PDB entry 8TNL | electron microscopy, 3.62 A resolution | chains C and K of the 9 polymer chains in the assembly

Chain C (and K):
Name: Hemagglutinin
From: Influenza A virus (A/Shanghai/02/2013(H7N9))
Notes: chain K of this document is another copy of the same molecule, construct and numbering; everything in this record applies to it too
UniProtKB: A0A067Y6L0 (A0A067Y6L0_9INFA); residues -17 to 497 here correspond to UniProt positions 1-515 (UniProt number = residue number + 18)
Sequence (566 residues; numbered -17 to 543 plus 11 insertion-coded residues; 6 numbers in that range are skipped by the numbering (no residue carries them; nothing is unmodelled there); the number before each row is that of its first residue; a row labelled like 316A-316K holds insertion residues (316A, then the next letters in order); numbers below 1 keep their minus sign (Met-17 is residue -17)):
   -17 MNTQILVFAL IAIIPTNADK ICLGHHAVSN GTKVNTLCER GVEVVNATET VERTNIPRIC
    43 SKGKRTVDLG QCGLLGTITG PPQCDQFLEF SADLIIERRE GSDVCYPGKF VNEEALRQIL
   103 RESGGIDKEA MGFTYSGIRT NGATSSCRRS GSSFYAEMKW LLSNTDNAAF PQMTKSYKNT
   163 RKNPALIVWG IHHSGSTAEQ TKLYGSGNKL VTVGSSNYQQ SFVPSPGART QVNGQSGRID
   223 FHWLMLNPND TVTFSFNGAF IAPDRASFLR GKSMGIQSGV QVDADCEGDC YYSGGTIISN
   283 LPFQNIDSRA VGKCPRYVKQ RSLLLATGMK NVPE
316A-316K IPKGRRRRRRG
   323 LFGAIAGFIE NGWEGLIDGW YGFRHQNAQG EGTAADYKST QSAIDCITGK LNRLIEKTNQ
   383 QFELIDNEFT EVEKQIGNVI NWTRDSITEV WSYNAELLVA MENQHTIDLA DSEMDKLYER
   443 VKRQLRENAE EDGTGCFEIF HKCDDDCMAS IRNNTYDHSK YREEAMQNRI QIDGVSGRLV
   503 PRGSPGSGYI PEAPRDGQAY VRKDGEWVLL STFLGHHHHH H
Not modelled in the structure: -17 to 0, 209-219, 316A-316K, 491-543
Construct notes: conflict Cys20 (Thr38 in A0A067Y6L0), Ser128 (Ala146 in A0A067Y6L0), Val205 (Ala223 in A0A067Y6L0), Tyr274 (His292 in A0A067Y6L0), Cys368 (Gln386 in A0A067Y6L0), Gly496 (Pro514 in A0A067Y6L0); insertion (316E-316I); expression tag (498-543)
Disulfides: Cys4-Cys458, Cys42-Cys268, Cys54-Cys66, Cys87-Cys129, Cys272-Cys296, Cys465-Cys469
Glycans and other covalent adducts: N-acetylglucosamine (NAG) linked to Asn28, Asn231, Asn403

How chain C and chain K interact:
Residue-residue contacts - 49 pairs, chain C then chain K:
  Glu96(C) with Gln397(K)
  Ala97(C) with Lys396(K)
  Gln100(C) with Asn400(K)
  Ile101(C) with Lys396(K)
  Leu192(C) with Pro208(K)
  Cys368(C) with Cys20(K), hydrogen bond (backbone-side chain)
  Gly371(C) with Cys20(K)
  Lys372(C) with Leu19(K); Cys20(K)
  Arg375(C) with Leu19(K), hydrogen bond (side chain-backbone)
  Thr380(C) with Lys301(K); Glu411(K)
  Asn381(C) with Lys301(K)
  Gln382(C) with Glu411(K)
  Phe384(C) with Trp404(K); Asp407(K); Ser408(K); Glu411(K)
  Ile387(C) with Asn400(K); Trp404(K), hydrophobic
  Ile398(C) with Gln397(K); Ile398(K), hydrophobic
  Ile402(C) with Val401(K), hydrophobic
  Thr405(C) with Trp404(K); Thr405(K)
  Arg406(C) with Trp404(K)
  Ile409(C) with Ser408(K)
  Val412(C) with Val412(K), hydrophobic
  Trp413(C) with Glu411(K); Val412(K); Tyr415(K), hydrophobic
  Asn416(C) with Tyr415(K), hydrogen bond (backbone-side chain); Asn416(K)
  Leu420(C) with Tyr415(K)
  Met423(C) with Leu19(K), hydrophobic; Leu419(K), hydrophobic
  His427(C) with Leu323(K); Gln426(K)
  Leu431(C) with Leu323(K), hydrophobic
  Ser434(C) with Leu323(K), hydrogen bond (side chain-backbone)
  Lys438(C) with Leu323(K); Gly325(K)
  Arg445(C) with Glu453(K), salt bridge; Asp454(K); Gly455(K)
  Arg448(C) with Glu453(K), hydrogen bond (side chain-backbone); Asp454(K); Glu460(K), salt bridge
  His480(C) with Asp454(K)
Other interface residues (no listed pair), chain C (36 interface residues in all): Asn94, Glu104, Phe324, Val394, Glu441
Other interface residues (no listed pair), chain K (33 interface residues in all): Thr18, Arg22, Phe324, Phe330, Glu395, Met423, Glu441, Glu452

Overview:
36 residues of chain C face 33 of chain K across their interface, with 5 hydrogen bonds and 2 salt bridges.
Polar pairs include Arg445(C)-Glu453(K), Arg448(C)-Glu460(K) and Cys368(C)-Cys20(K). Covalently linked
N-acetylglucosamine: at Asn28(C), Asn231(C) and Asn403(C).
Chain C and chain K are both Hemagglutinin (Influenza A virus (A/Shanghai/02/2013(H7N9))); the structure,
CryoEM structure of H7 hemagglutinin from A/Shanghai2/2013 H7N9 in complex with a human neutralizing antibody
H7.HK1, was determined by electron microscopy, deposited together with 8TOA.
